2ASJ - chains D and A of the 3 polymer chains in the assembly; structure by X-ray diffraction, 2.35 A resolution.

# Chain D
Molecule: 13-nt DNA strand
Sequence (13 nucleotides; numbered 801 to 813; the number before each row is that of its first residue):
   801 GGTTGGATGG TAX
Modified residues: DDG (2',3'-dideoxy-guanosine-5'-monophosphate) at position 813
Metal / ion sites: Ca2+: DDG_813 (shared with Asp7(A), Asp105(A), Glu106(A) of chain A)

# Chain A
Name: DNA polymerase IV
Organism: Sulfolobus solfataricus
Notes: EC 2.7.7.7
UniProtKB: Q97W02 (DPO42_SULSO); residues 2-352 here = UniProt positions 2-352
Amino-acid sequence (360 residues; row label = number of the first residue in the row; numbers below 1 keep their minus sign (Gly-7 is residue -7)):
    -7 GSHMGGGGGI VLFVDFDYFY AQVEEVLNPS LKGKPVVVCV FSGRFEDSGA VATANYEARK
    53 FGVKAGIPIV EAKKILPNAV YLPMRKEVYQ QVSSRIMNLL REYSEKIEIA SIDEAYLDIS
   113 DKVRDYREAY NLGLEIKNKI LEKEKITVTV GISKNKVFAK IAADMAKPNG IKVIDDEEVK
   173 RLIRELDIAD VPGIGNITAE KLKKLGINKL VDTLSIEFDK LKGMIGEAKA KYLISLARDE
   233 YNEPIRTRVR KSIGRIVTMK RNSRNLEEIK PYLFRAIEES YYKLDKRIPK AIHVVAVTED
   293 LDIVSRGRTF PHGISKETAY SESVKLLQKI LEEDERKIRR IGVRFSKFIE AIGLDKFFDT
Unresolved in the structure: -7 to 0, 342-352
Differences from the reference sequence: cloning artifact (-7 to 1)
Metal / ion sites: Ca2+: Asp7, Asp105, Glu106 (shared with DDG_813(D) of chain D)
Swiss-Prot annotation at these positions:
  - active site: Glu106
  - binding site (Mg(2+)): Asp7, Asp105
  - site: Tyr12 (Substrate discrimination)
  - mutagenesis: Asp105 to Glu106 (Loss of function), Glu342 to Thr352 (Almost complete loss of interaction with PCNA)
What the authors report for this chain:
  - Ca2+ coordination: Asp7, Asp105, Glu106

# How chain D and chain A interact
Pairs across the interface (27; chain D residue first):
  DT804(D) with Thr301(A), phosphate contact; Lys339(A), salt bridge to the phosphate
  DG805(D) with Arg300(A), phosphate contact; Thr301(A), hydrogen bond to the phosphate
  DG806(D) with Ser297(A), sugar contact; Arg298(A), salt bridge to the phosphate; Gly299(A), hydrogen bond to the phosphate
  DA807(D) with Val296(A), phosphate contact; Ser297(A), hydrogen bond to the phosphate; Arg298(A), salt bridge to the phosphate
  DT808(D) with Asp294(A), phosphate contact
  DG810(D) with Ile189(A), phosphate contact; Lys193(A), salt bridge to the phosphate
  DT811(D) with Gly185(A), sugar contact; Ile186(A), phosphate contact; Gly187(A), hydrogen bond to the phosphate; Asn188(A), phosphate contact; Ile189(A), hydrogen bond to the phosphate; Thr190(A), hydrogen bond to the phosphate
  DA812(D) with Gly185(A), hydrogen bond to the phosphate
  DDG_813(D) with Val43(A), base contact; Ala44(A), base contact; Thr45(A), sugar contact; Ala57(A), base contact; Gly58(A), base contact; Asp105(A), sugar contact; Glu106(A), phosphate contact
Also at the interface, not in a pair above, chain A (29 interface residues in all): Tyr12, Ser103, Ile104, Lys152, Pro184, Lys221, Ile295

# In short
9 residues of chain D face 29 of chain A across their interface; the contacts include 7 hydrogen bonds and 4
salt bridges. Polar contacts include DG805(D)-Thr301(A), DG806(D)-Gly299(A) and DA807(D)-Ser297(A). From
UniProt: active-site residue Glu106(A), Mg2+-binding residues Asp7(A) and Asp105(A) and 13 mutagenesis sites
on chain A. The paper reports Ca2+ coordination by Asp7(A), Asp105(A) and Glu106(A).
Here chain D is a 13-nt DNA strand and chain A is DNA polymerase IV (Sulfolobus solfataricus). Entry 2ASJ
(oxoG-modified Preinsertion Binary Complex) was determined by X-ray diffraction (same publication as 2ASD,
2ASL, 2ATL and 2AU0).
